6XZG - chains DP1 and GP1 of the 8 polymer chains in the assembly; structure by electron microscopy, 3.80 A resolution.

[Chain DP1]
Protein: Polymerase acidic protein
From: Influenza C virus (strain C/Johannesburg/1/1966)
Notes: EC 3.1.-.-
UniProtKB: Q9IMP5 (PA_INCJH); numbering as in UniProt (aligned over 1-709)
Amino-acid sequence (709 residues; row label = number of the first residue in the row):
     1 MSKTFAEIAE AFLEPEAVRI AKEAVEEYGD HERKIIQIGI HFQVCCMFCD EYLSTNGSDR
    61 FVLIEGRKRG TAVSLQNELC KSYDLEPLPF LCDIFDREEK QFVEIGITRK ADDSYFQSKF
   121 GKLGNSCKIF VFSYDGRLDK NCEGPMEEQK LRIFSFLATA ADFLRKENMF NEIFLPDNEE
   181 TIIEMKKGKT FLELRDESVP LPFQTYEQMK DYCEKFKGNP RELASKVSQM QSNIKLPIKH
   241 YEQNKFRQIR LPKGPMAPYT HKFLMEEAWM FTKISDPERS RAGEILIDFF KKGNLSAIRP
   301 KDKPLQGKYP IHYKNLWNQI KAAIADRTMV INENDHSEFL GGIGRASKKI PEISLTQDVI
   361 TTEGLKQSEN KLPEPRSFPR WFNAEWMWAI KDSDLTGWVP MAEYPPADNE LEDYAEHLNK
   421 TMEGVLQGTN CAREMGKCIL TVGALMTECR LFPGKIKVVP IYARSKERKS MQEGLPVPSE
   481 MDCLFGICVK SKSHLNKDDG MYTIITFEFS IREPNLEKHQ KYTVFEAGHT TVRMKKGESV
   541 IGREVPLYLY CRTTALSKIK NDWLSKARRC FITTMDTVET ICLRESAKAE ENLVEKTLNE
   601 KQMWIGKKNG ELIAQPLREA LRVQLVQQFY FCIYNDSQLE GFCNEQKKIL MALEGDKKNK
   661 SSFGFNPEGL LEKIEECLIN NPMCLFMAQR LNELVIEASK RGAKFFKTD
Not modelled in the structure: 1-182, 708-709
Curated features (UniProtKB/Swiss-Prot):
  - motif: Arg109 to Gly124 (Nuclear localization signal 1 (NLS1)), Lys166 to Ser228 (Nuclear localization signal 2 (NLS2))
  - binding site (Mn(2+)): His41, Glu65, Asp93, Glu104, Ile105

[Chain GP1]
Protein: LRRcap domain-containing protein
From: Gallus gallus
UniProtKB: A0A1D5P3M1 (A0A1D5P3M1_CHICK); residues 1-281 here = UniProt positions 1-281
Amino-acid sequence (295 residues; each row starts with the number of its first residue; numbers below 1 keep their minus sign (His-13 is residue -13)):
   -13 HHHHHHLEVL FQGPMDMKKR IHLELRNRTP SDVKELVLDN CRSYEGKIEG LTDEFEELEF
    47 LSTINVGLAS VANLPKLNKL KKLELSDNRV SGGLEVLAEK CPNLTHLNLS GNKIKDLGTI
   107 EPLKKLENLK SLDLFNCEVT NLNDYRENVF KLLPQLTYLD GYDRDDKEAP DSDAEGYVEG
   167 LDDEEEDEDV LSLVKDRDDK EAPDSDAEGY VEGLDDEEED EDEEEYDDDA QVVEDEEDEE
   227 EEEEGEEEDV SGEEEEDEEG YNDGDVDDDE DEEEPDEERG QKRKREPEDE GDEDD
Not modelled in the structure: -13 to 0, 159-281
Sequence notes: expression tag (-13 to 0)

[How chain DP1 and chain GP1 interact]
Pairs across the interface - 16 pairs, chain DP1 then chain GP1:
  Met387(DP1) - Asn129(GP1)
  Lys391(DP1) - Asn129(GP1)
  Arg512(DP1) - Glu124(GP1)  salt bridge
  Arg512(DP1) - Asn127(GP1)  hydrogen bond
  Glu513(DP1) - Lys99(GP1)  salt bridge
  Glu513(DP1) - Lys101(GP1)  salt bridge
  Glu513(DP1) - Glu124(GP1)
  Lys535(DP1) - Tyr148(GP1)  hydrogen bond (backbone-side chain)
  Lys535(DP1) - Glu154(GP1)  salt bridge
  Arg543(DP1) - Ser96(GP1)
  Arg543(DP1) - Asp119(GP1)  salt bridge
  Arg543(DP1) - Phe121(GP1)
  Val545(DP1) - Phe121(GP1)  hydrophobic
  Val545(DP1) - Asn122(GP1)
  Pro546(DP1) - Asn122(GP1)
  Lys608(DP1) - Asp130(GP1)  salt bridge
Other interface residues (no listed pair), chain DP1 (14 interface residues in all): Glu266, Ile511, Val532, Met534, Gly537
Other interface residues (no listed pair), chain GP1 (14 interface residues in all): Leu128, Asp152

[Summary]
Chain DP1 and chain GP1 each contribute 14 residues to their interface, with 2 hydrogen bonds and 6 salt
bridges. Polar contacts include Arg512(DP1)-Glu124(GP1), Glu513(DP1)-Lys99(GP1) and Glu513(DP1)-Lys101(GP1).
From UniProt: 5 Mn2+-binding residues on chain DP1.
Here chain DP1 is Polymerase acidic protein (Influenza C virus (strain C/Johannesburg/1/1966)) and chain GP1
is LRRcap domain-containing protein (Gallus gallus). Entry 6XZG (Influenza C virus polymerase in complex with
chicken ANP32A - Subclass 3) was determined by electron microscopy, deposited together with 6XZD, 6XZP, 6XZQ,
6XZR and 6Y0C.
